8SAS - chains F and K of the 12 polymer chains in the assembly; structure by electron microscopy, 4.00 A resolution.

# Chain F (and K)
Name: CH848.10.17 gp120
Organism: HIV-1 06TG.HT008
Notes: chain K of this document is another copy of the same molecule, construct and numbering; everything in this record applies to it too
UniProtKB: A0A1W6IPB2 (A0A1W6IPB2_9HIV1); the construct lacks a stretch of the UniProt sequence and is renumbered around it, so the offset changes along the chain: 34-139 = UniProt 30-135; 150-185 = UniProt 136-171; 186-309 = UniProt 174-297; 312-321 = UniProt 298-307; 3 more segments
Amino-acid sequence (463 residues; each row starts with the number of its first residue; note: 15 numbers in that range are skipped by the numbering (no residue carries them; nothing is unmodelled there); a row labelled like 185A-185B holds insertion residues (185A, then the next letters in order)):
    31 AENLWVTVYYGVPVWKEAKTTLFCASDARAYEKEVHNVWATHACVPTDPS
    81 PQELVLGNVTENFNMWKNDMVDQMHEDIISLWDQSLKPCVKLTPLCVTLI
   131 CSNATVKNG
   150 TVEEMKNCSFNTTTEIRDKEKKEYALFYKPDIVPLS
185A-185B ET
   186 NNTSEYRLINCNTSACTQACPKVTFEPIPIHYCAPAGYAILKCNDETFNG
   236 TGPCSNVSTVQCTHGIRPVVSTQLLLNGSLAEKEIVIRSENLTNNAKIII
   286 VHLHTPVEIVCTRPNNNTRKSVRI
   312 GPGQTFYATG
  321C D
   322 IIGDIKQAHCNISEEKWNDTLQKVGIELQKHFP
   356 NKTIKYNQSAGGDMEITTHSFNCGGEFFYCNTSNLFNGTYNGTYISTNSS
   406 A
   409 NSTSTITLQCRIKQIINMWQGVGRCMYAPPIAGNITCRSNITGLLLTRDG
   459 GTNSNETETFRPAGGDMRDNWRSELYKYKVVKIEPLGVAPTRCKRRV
Unresolved in the structure: 31
Differences from the reference sequence: expression tag (31-33); conflict Cys201 (Val189 in A0A1W6IPB2), Cys433 (Ala417 in A0A1W6IPB2), Lys490 (Glu474 in A0A1W6IPB2), Glu492 (Gln476 in A0A1W6IPB2), Val496 (Ile480 in A0A1W6IPB2), Arg500 (Gly484 in A0A1W6IPB2), Cys501 (Ala485 in A0A1W6IPB2)
Cystine bridges: Cys54-Cys74, Cys119-Cys205, Cys126-Cys196, Cys131-Cys157, Cys201-Cys433, Cys218-Cys247, Cys228-Cys239, Cys296-Cys331, Cys378-Cys445, Cys385-Cys418
Covalent attachments: N-acetylglucosamine (NAG) linked to Asn156, Asn442; glycan linked to Asn301, Asn332

# How chain F and chain K interact
Contacting residue pairs (16):
  Thr123(F) - Arg166(K)
  Pro124(F) - Arg166(K)  hydrogen bond (backbone-side chain)
  Cys126(F) - Ile165(K)
  Cys126(F) - Arg166(K)  hydrogen bond (backbone-backbone)
  Val127(F) - Ile165(K)
  Val127(F) - Arg166(K)
  Thr128(F) - Ile165(K)
  Thr128(F) - Asp167(K)
  Leu184(F) - Ile165(K)  hydrophobic
  Arg192(F) - Ile165(K)
  Cys196(F) - Glu164(K)
  Cys196(F) - Pro313(K)
  Cys196(F) - Gly314(K)
  Asn197(F) - Arg308(K)
  Asn197(F) - Gly314(K)
  Ser199(F) - Pro313(K)
Other interface residues (no listed pair), chain F (15 interface residues in all): Leu125, Asn160, Thr162, Thr198, Ala200
Other interface residues (no listed pair), chain K (8 interface residues in all): Gly312

# In short
Chain F and chain K form an interface of 15 and 8 residues respectively; the contacts include 2 hydrogen
bonds. Among the polar pairs are Pro124(F)-Arg166(K) and Cys126(F)-Arg166(K). Covalently linked
N-acetylglucosamine: at Asn156(F) and Asn442(F).
Chain F and chain K are both CH848.10.17 gp120 (HIV-1 06TG.HT008); the structure, CryoEM structure of
DH270.5-CH848.10.17, was determined by electron microscopy together with 8SAL, 8SAN, 8SAQ, 8SAR, 8SAT, 8SAU
and 9 further entries from the same study.
